Entry 9B0L (electron microscopy, 2.99 A resolution); this record covers chains P and A of the 5 polymer chains in the assembly.

# Chain P
Name: TnpB-like protein L79
From: Acanthamoeba polyphaga mimivirus
UniProtKB: Q5UPF5 (YL079_MIMIV); residue numbers follow UniProt; this construct covers 1-520
Chain sequence (520 residues; numbered 1 to 520; the number before each row is that of its first residue):
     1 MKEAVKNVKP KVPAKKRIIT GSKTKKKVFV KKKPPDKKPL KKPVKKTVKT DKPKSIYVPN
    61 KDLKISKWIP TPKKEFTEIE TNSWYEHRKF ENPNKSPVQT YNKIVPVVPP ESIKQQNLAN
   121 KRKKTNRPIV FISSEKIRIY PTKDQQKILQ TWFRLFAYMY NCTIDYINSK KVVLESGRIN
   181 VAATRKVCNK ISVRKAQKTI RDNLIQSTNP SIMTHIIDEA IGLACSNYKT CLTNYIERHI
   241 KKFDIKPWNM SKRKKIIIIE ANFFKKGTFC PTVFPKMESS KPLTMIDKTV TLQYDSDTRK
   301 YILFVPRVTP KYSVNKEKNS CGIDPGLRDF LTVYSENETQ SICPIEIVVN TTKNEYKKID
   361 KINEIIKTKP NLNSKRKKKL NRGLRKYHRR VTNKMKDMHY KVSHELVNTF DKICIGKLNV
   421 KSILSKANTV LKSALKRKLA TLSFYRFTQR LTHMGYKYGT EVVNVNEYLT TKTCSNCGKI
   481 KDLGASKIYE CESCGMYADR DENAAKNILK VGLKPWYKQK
Disordered / not traced: 1-52, 519-520
Bound ions: Mg2+: Asp324 (shared with 2 residues of chain D); Zn2+: Cys474, Cys477, Cys491, Cys494
UniProt features mapped onto this chain:
  - binding site (Zn(2+)): Cys474, Cys477, Cys491, Cys494
From the paper describing this entry:
  - binding site for the 11-nt DNA strand: His215
  - binding site for the 23-nt DNA strand (chain A): Glu260
  - catalytic residues: Asp324, Glu467, Asp501
  - Mg2+ coordination: Asp324, Glu467
  - conformationally variable residues: Glu467 (by similarity / conservation)
  - binding site for the 247-nt RNA strand: Asn82, Ser83, Asp397, Lys401

# Chain A
Molecule: 23-nt DNA strand
Sequence (23 nucleotides; numbered -13 to 9; the number before each row is that of its first residue; numbers below 1 keep their minus sign (DA-13 is residue -13)):
   -13 AGGAGGTGGC TGCCCCGACC GTC

# Chain P / chain A interface
Contacting residue pairs (60):
  Gln115(P) with DG-2(A), sugar contact; DC-1(A), phosphate contact
  Arg122(P) with DC-1(A), salt bridge to the phosphate; DC0(A), hydrogen bond to the sugar
  Lys124(P) with DC0(A), phosphate contact; DC1(A), salt bridge to the phosphate; DC2(A), phosphate contact
  Thr125(P) with DC1(A), sugar contact; DC2(A), hydrogen bond to the phosphate
  Arg127(P) with DC1(A), salt bridge to the phosphate
  Ile132(P) with DC-1(A), base contact
  Lys190(P) with DC0(A), base contact
  His215(P) with DC1(A), hydrogen bond to the base
  Glu219(P) with DC0(A), base contact
  Ser226(P) with DT-3(A), sugar contact
  Thr230(P) with DG-5(A), base contact; DC-4(A), hydrogen bond to the base; DT-3(A), hydrogen bond to the sugar
  Thr233(P) with DC-4(A), hydrogen bond to the phosphate; DT-3(A), hydrogen bond to the phosphate
  Asn234(P) with DG-5(A), hydrogen bond to the base; DC-4(A), sugar contact
  Glu237(P) with DG-5(A), phosphate contact; DC-4(A), phosphate contact
  His239(P) with DG-5(A), hydrogen bond to the phosphate
  Arg253(P) with DA-10(A), salt bridge to the phosphate; DG-9(A), salt bridge to the phosphate
  Glu260(P) with DC1(A), hydrogen bond to the base
  Lys288(P) with DC-1(A), phosphate contact; DC0(A), salt bridge to the phosphate
  Thr289(P) with DC-1(A), hydrogen bond to the phosphate; DC0(A), hydrogen bond to the phosphate
  Pro306(P) with DC-1(A), base contact
  Asn363(P) with DG-12(A), hydrogen bond to the base
  Lys367(P) with DA-13(A), base contact; DG-12(A), hydrogen bond to the base
  Asn381(P) with DG-11(A), hydrogen bond to the phosphate; DA-10(A), phosphate contact
  Leu384(P) with DA-10(A), phosphate contact
  Arg385(P) with DA-10(A), salt bridge to the phosphate; DG-9(A), phosphate contact
  His388(P) with DA-10(A), sugar contact; DG-9(A), phosphate contact
  Thr392(P) with DG-9(A), phosphate contact; DG-8(A), hydrogen bond to the phosphate
  Leu418(P) with DG-6(A), phosphate contact
  Asn419(P) with DG-6(A), phosphate contact
  Val420(P) with DT-7(A), sugar contact; DG-6(A), hydrogen bond to the phosphate
  Lys421(P) with DG-8(A), base contact; DT-7(A), base contact; DG-6(A), hydrogen bond to the phosphate
  Ala440(P) with DG-8(A), phosphate contact
  Ser443(P) with DG-8(A), hydrogen bond to the phosphate; DT-7(A), phosphate contact
  Phe444(P) with DT-7(A), hydrogen bond to the phosphate
  Tyr445(P) with DT-7(A), hydrogen bond to the phosphate; DG-6(A), phosphate contact
  Arg446(P) with DG-8(A), salt bridge to the phosphate; DT-7(A), hydrogen bond to the phosphate
Other interface residues (no listed pair), chain P (41 interface residues in all): Ser134, Arg194, Lys229, Asp287, Arg389

# In short
41 residues of chain P face 16 of chain A across their interface; the contacts include 22 hydrogen bonds and 8
salt bridges. Polar pairs include His215(P)-DC1(A), Thr230(P)-DC-4(A) and Asn234(P)-DG-5(A). The paper reports
catalytic residues Asp324(P), Glu467(P) and Asp501(P); a binding site for the 247-nt RNA strand at Asn82(P),
Ser83(P) and Asp397(P) among others.
Here chain P is TnpB-like protein L79 (Acanthamoeba polyphaga mimivirus) and chain A is a 23-nt DNA strand.
Entry 9B0L (Cryo-EM structure of Acanthamoeba polyphaga mimivirus Fanzor2 ternary complex) was determined by
electron microscopy.
